Entry 7R8A (electron microscopy, 2.90 A resolution); this record covers chains B and C of the 4 polymer chains in the assembly.

== Chain B ==
Protein: ATP-binding cassette sub-family G member 8
From: Homo sapiens
Notes: EC 7.6.2.-
UniProtKB: Q9H221 (ABCG8_HUMAN); numbering as in UniProt (aligned over 1-673)
Amino-acid sequence (715 residues; each row starts with the number of its first residue):
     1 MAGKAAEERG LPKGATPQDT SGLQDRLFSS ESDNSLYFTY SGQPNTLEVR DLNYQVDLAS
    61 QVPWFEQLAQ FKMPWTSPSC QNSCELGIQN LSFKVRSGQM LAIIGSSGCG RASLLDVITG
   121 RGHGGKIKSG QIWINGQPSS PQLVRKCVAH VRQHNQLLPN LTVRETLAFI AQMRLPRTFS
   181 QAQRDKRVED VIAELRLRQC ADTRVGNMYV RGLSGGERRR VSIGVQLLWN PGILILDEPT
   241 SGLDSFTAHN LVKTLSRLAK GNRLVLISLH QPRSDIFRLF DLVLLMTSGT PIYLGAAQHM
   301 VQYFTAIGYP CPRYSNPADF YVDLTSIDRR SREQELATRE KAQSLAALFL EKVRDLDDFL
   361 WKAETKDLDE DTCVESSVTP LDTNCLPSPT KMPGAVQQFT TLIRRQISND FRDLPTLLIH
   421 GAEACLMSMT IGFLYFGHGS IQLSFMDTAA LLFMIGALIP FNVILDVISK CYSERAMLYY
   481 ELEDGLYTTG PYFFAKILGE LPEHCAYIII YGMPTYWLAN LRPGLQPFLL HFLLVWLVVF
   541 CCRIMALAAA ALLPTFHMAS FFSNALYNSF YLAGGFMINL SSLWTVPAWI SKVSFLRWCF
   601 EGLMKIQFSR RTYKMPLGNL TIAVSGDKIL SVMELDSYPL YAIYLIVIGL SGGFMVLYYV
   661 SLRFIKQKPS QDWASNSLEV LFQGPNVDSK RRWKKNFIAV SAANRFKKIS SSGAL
Not modelled in the structure: 1-25, 57-86, 123-125, 208-209, 326-391, 612-625, 670-715
Sequence notes: expression tag (674-715)
UniProt features mapped onto this chain:
  - glycosylation: N619 (N-linked (GlcNAc...) asparagine)
  - natural variant: D19 (D19H: Associated significantly with GBD4), R184 (R184H: In STSL1), P231 (P231T: In STSL1), E238 (E238K: In STSL1; uncertain significance), R263 (R263Q: In STSL1), R405 (R405H: In STSL1), L501 (L501P: In STSL1), R543 (R543S: In STSL1), F570 (deletion: In STSL1), L572 (L572P: In STSL1), G574 (G574E: In STSL1; G574R: In STSL1), L596 (L596R: In STSL1)
  - mutagenesis: G216 (G216D: Loss of ATPase activity)
From the paper describing this entry:
  - binding site for cholesterol: I419, L465
  - mutagenesis - I419E, F561A: unchanged expression

== Chain C ==
Protein: 2C7 Fab heavy chain
From: Mus musculus
Notes: antibody fragment or engineered binder
Amino-acid sequence (245 residues; each row starts with the number of its first residue):
     1 MGWSCIILFL VATATGVHSE VKLVESGGGL VQPGGSLRLS CATSGFTFSE FFMEWVRQPP
    61 GKRLEWVAVS RNEANDYTTD YSASVKGRFI VSRDTSQNIL YLQMNALRAE DTAIYYCARD
   121 AWMGFDYWGQ GTTVTVSSAS TKGPSVFPLA PSSKSTSGGT AALGCLVKDY FPEPVTVSWN
   181 SGALTSGVHT FPAVLQSSGL YSLSSVVTVP SSSLGTQTYI CNVNHKPSNT KVDKRVEPKS
   241 CDKTH
Not modelled in the structure: 1-20, 135-245
Cystine bridges: C41-C117

== Interface between chain B and chain C ==
Residue-residue contacts (11; chain B residue first):
  D33(B) - R71(C)  salt bridge
  N34(B) - R71(C)
  N34(B) - N75(C)
  S35(B) - R71(C)  hydrogen bond
  S35(B) - N75(C)
  L36(B) - N75(C)
  Y37(B) - F52(C)  hydrophobic
  Y37(B) - W122(C)  hydrophobic
  D190(B) - W122(C)
  R198(B) - W122(C)  hydrogen bond (side chain-backbone)
  R198(B) - M123(C)
Interface residues without a listed pair, chain B (9 interface residues in all): T39, A193
Interface residues without a listed pair, chain C (6 interface residues in all): A74

== Overview ==
Chain B and chain C form an interface of 9 and 6 residues respectively, with 2 hydrogen bonds and 1 salt
bridge. Polar contacts include D33(B)-R71(C), S35(B)-R71(C) and R198(B)-W122(C). From the paper: a binding
site for cholesterol at I419(B) and L465(B); I419E and F561A of chain B leave expression unchanged.
Here chain B is ATP-binding cassette sub-family G member 8 (Homo sapiens) and chain C is 2C7 Fab heavy chain
(Mus musculus). Entry 7R8A (The structure of human ABCG5/ABCG8 purified from mammalian cells) was determined
by electron microscopy together with 7R87, 7R88, 7R89 and 7R8B from the same study.
